Entry 8EC0 (electron microscopy, 3.30 A resolution); this record covers chains j and l of the 30 polymer chains in the assembly.

== Chain j ==
Protein: Cytochrome b
Organism: Saccharomyces cerevisiae
Notes: EC 7.1.1.8
Reference sequence: P00163 (CYB_YEAST); residue numbers follow UniProt; this construct covers 1-385
Amino-acid sequence (385 residues; each row starts with the number of its first residue):
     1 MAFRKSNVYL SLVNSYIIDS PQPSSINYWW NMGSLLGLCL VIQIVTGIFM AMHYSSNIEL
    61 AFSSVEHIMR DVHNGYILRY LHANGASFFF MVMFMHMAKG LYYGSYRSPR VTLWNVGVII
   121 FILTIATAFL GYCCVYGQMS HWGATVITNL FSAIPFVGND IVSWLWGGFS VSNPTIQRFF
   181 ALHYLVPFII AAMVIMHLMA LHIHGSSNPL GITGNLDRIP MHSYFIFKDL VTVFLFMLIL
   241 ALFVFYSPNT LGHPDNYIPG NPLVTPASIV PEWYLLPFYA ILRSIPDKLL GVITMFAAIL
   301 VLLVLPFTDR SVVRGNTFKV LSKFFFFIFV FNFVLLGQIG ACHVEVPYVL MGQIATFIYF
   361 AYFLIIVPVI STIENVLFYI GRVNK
Curated features (UniProtKB/Swiss-Prot):
  - binding site (a ubiquinone): Tyr16, His202
  - binding site (heme b): His82, His96, His183, His197
Metal / ion sites: heme Fe site 1: His82, His183; heme Fe site 2: His96, His197
Small-molecule neighbours:
  - heme (HEM), molecule 1: Gln22, Trp30, Gly33, Ser34, Leu36, Gly37, Phe89, Met93, His96, Met97, Lys99, Gly100, Ser105, Arg110, Leu113, Trp114, Gly117, Val118, Ile120, Phe121, Val194, His197, Leu198, Leu201, Ser206, Ser207
  - heme (HEM), molecule 2: Gln43, Ile44, Gly47, Ile48, Met50, Ala51, Tyr54, Val65, His82, Ala83, Ala86, Phe90, Ala128, Gly131, Tyr132, Cys134, Val135, His183, Tyr184, Pro187, Asn256
  - phosphatidylglycerol (PGT; (1S)-2-{[{[(2R)-2,3-dihydroxypropyl]oxy}(hydroxy)phosphoryl]oxy}-1-[(palmitoyloxy)methyl]ethyl stearate), molecule 1: Arg4, Val13, Ile18
  - phosphatidylglycerol (PGT), molecule 2: Asn27, Tyr28, Trp29
  - UQ6 (5-(3,7,11,15,19,23-hexamethyl-tetracosa-2,6,10,14,18,22-hexaenyl)-2,3-dimethoxy-6-methyl-benzene-1,4-diol): Tyr16, Ile17, Ser20, Gln22, Ser34, Leu38, Val41, Ile48, Ile195, Leu198, Leu201, His202, Met221
From the paper describing this entry:
  - binding site for phosphatidylglycerol: Arg4

== Chain l ==
Protein: Cytochrome c1, heme protein, mitochondrial
Organism: Saccharomyces cerevisiae
Notes: EC 7.1.1.8
Reference sequence: P07143 (CY1_YEAST); numbering as in UniProt (aligned over 1-309)
Amino-acid sequence (309 residues; row label = number of the first residue in the row):
     1 MFSNLSKRWA QRTLSKSFYS TATGAASKSG KLTQKLVTAG VAAAGITAST LLYADSLTAE
    61 AMTAAEHGLH APAYAWSHNG PFETFDHASI RRGYQVYREV CAACHSLDRV AWRTLVGVSH
   121 TNEEVRNMAE EFEYDDEPDE QGNPKKRPGK LSDYIPGPYP NEQAARAANQ GALPPDLSLI
   181 VKARHGGCDY IFSLLTGYPD EPPAGVALPP GSNYNPYFPG GSIAMARVLF DDMVEYEDGT
   241 PATTSQMAKD VTTFLNWCAE PEHDERKRLG LKTVIILSSL YLLSIWVKKF KWAGIKTRKF
   301 VFNPPKPRK
Unresolved in the structure: 1-61
Curated features (UniProtKB/Swiss-Prot):
  - binding site (heme c): Cys101, Cys104, His105, Met225
Metal / ion sites: heme Fe: His105, Met225
Small-molecule neighbours: heme (HEM): Val100, Cys101, Cys104, His105, Asn169, Ala172, Leu173, Pro174, Pro175, Leu177, Ile180, Arg184, Ile191, Leu194, Ile223, Met225, Arg227

== How chain j and chain l interact ==
Pairs across the interface (50):
  Phe62(j) - Arg109(l)
  Glu66(j) - Arg109(l)
  Arg70(j) - Val110(l)
  Arg70(j) - Arg113(l)  hydrogen bond (backbone-side chain)
  Arg70(j) - Ser178(l)  hydrogen bond
  Arg70(j) - Cys258(l)  hydrogen bond (side chain-backbone)
  Asp71(j) - Arg113(l)  hydrogen bond (backbone-side chain)
  Asp71(j) - Tyr154(l)
  Tyr76(j) - Glu262(l)
  Tyr80(j) - Lys182(l)  hydrogen bond
  Tyr80(j) - Arg266(l)
  Asp217(j) - Arg298(l)  salt bridge
  Ile219(j) - Trp292(l)  hydrophobic
  Ile219(j) - Ile295(l)  hydrophobic
  Ser223(j) - Lys291(l)
  Tyr224(j) - Trp292(l)  hydrogen bond (backbone-side chain)
  Tyr224(j) - Ile295(l)
  Phe227(j) - Val287(l)  hydrophobic
  Lys228(j) - Trp292(l)
  Val231(j) - Tyr281(l)  hydrophobic
  Val231(j) - Ser284(l)
  Val231(j) - Ile285(l)  hydrophobic
  Phe234(j) - Leu280(l)  hydrophobic
  Phe234(j) - Ser284(l)
  Leu238(j) - Ser278(l)
  Val244(j) - Arg266(l)  hydrogen bond (backbone-side chain)
  Phe245(j) - Arg266(l)  hydrogen bond (backbone-side chain)
  Phe245(j) - Leu269(l)  hydrophobic
  Phe245(j) - Gly270(l)
  Tyr246(j) - Pro81(l)
  Tyr246(j) - Gly270(l)  hydrogen bond (side chain-backbone)
  Tyr246(j) - Leu271(l)  hydrogen bond (side chain-backbone)
  Tyr246(j) - Val274(l)
  Pro248(j) - Lys182(l)
  Pro248(j) - Arg266(l)
  Asn249(j) - Lys182(l)
  Asn249(j) - Gly186(l)  hydrogen bond (side chain-backbone)
  His253(j) - His185(l)
  Pro254(j) - Lys182(l)
  Pro254(j) - Ala183(l)
  Pro254(j) - Arg184(l)
  Pro254(j) - His185(l)
  Tyr257(j) - Leu179(l)  hydrophobic
  Tyr257(j) - Lys182(l)
  Tyr257(j) - Ala183(l)
  Ile258(j) - Ala183(l)  hydrophobic
  Pro259(j) - Asp176(l)
  Ser268(j) - His185(l)  hydrogen bond
  His343(j) - Met62(l)
  Glu345(j) - Met62(l)  hydrogen bond (side chain-backbone)
Interface residues without a listed pair, chain j (38 interface residues in all): Ser24, Tyr28, Phe225, Leu235, Met237, Ala241, Leu242, Asn261, Cys342, Tyr348
Interface residues without a listed pair, chain l (39 interface residues in all): Thr114, Leu173, Ala259, Pro261, Glu265, Thr273, Leu277, Lys288

== In short ==
The interface between chain j and chain l involves 38 residues on one side and 39 on the other; the contacts
include 13 hydrogen bonds and 1 salt bridge. Polar contacts include Asp217(j)-Arg298(l), Arg70(j)-Arg113(l)
and Arg70(j)-Ser178(l). Ligands of chain j: phosphatidylglycerol, heme and compound UQ6. The paper reports a
binding site for phosphatidylglycerol at Arg4(j).
Chain j is Cytochrome b and chain l is Cytochrome c1, heme protein, mitochondrial, both from Saccharomyces
cerevisiae; the structure, III2IV respiratory supercomplex from Saccharomyces cerevisiae cardiolipin-lacking
mutant, was determined by electron microscopy together with 8E7S from the same study.
